Entry 7NI6 (electron microscopy, 2.80 A resolution); this record covers chains A and B.

# Chain A (and B)
Protein: Serine-protein kinase ATM
Organism: Homo sapiens
Notes: EC 2.7.11.1; chain B of this document is another copy of the same molecule, construct and numbering; everything in this record applies to it too
Reference sequence: Q13315 (ATM_HUMAN); numbering as in UniProt (aligned over 1-3056)
Amino-acid sequence (3086 residues; row label = number of the first residue in the row; numbers below 1 keep their minus sign (Met-29 is residue -29)):
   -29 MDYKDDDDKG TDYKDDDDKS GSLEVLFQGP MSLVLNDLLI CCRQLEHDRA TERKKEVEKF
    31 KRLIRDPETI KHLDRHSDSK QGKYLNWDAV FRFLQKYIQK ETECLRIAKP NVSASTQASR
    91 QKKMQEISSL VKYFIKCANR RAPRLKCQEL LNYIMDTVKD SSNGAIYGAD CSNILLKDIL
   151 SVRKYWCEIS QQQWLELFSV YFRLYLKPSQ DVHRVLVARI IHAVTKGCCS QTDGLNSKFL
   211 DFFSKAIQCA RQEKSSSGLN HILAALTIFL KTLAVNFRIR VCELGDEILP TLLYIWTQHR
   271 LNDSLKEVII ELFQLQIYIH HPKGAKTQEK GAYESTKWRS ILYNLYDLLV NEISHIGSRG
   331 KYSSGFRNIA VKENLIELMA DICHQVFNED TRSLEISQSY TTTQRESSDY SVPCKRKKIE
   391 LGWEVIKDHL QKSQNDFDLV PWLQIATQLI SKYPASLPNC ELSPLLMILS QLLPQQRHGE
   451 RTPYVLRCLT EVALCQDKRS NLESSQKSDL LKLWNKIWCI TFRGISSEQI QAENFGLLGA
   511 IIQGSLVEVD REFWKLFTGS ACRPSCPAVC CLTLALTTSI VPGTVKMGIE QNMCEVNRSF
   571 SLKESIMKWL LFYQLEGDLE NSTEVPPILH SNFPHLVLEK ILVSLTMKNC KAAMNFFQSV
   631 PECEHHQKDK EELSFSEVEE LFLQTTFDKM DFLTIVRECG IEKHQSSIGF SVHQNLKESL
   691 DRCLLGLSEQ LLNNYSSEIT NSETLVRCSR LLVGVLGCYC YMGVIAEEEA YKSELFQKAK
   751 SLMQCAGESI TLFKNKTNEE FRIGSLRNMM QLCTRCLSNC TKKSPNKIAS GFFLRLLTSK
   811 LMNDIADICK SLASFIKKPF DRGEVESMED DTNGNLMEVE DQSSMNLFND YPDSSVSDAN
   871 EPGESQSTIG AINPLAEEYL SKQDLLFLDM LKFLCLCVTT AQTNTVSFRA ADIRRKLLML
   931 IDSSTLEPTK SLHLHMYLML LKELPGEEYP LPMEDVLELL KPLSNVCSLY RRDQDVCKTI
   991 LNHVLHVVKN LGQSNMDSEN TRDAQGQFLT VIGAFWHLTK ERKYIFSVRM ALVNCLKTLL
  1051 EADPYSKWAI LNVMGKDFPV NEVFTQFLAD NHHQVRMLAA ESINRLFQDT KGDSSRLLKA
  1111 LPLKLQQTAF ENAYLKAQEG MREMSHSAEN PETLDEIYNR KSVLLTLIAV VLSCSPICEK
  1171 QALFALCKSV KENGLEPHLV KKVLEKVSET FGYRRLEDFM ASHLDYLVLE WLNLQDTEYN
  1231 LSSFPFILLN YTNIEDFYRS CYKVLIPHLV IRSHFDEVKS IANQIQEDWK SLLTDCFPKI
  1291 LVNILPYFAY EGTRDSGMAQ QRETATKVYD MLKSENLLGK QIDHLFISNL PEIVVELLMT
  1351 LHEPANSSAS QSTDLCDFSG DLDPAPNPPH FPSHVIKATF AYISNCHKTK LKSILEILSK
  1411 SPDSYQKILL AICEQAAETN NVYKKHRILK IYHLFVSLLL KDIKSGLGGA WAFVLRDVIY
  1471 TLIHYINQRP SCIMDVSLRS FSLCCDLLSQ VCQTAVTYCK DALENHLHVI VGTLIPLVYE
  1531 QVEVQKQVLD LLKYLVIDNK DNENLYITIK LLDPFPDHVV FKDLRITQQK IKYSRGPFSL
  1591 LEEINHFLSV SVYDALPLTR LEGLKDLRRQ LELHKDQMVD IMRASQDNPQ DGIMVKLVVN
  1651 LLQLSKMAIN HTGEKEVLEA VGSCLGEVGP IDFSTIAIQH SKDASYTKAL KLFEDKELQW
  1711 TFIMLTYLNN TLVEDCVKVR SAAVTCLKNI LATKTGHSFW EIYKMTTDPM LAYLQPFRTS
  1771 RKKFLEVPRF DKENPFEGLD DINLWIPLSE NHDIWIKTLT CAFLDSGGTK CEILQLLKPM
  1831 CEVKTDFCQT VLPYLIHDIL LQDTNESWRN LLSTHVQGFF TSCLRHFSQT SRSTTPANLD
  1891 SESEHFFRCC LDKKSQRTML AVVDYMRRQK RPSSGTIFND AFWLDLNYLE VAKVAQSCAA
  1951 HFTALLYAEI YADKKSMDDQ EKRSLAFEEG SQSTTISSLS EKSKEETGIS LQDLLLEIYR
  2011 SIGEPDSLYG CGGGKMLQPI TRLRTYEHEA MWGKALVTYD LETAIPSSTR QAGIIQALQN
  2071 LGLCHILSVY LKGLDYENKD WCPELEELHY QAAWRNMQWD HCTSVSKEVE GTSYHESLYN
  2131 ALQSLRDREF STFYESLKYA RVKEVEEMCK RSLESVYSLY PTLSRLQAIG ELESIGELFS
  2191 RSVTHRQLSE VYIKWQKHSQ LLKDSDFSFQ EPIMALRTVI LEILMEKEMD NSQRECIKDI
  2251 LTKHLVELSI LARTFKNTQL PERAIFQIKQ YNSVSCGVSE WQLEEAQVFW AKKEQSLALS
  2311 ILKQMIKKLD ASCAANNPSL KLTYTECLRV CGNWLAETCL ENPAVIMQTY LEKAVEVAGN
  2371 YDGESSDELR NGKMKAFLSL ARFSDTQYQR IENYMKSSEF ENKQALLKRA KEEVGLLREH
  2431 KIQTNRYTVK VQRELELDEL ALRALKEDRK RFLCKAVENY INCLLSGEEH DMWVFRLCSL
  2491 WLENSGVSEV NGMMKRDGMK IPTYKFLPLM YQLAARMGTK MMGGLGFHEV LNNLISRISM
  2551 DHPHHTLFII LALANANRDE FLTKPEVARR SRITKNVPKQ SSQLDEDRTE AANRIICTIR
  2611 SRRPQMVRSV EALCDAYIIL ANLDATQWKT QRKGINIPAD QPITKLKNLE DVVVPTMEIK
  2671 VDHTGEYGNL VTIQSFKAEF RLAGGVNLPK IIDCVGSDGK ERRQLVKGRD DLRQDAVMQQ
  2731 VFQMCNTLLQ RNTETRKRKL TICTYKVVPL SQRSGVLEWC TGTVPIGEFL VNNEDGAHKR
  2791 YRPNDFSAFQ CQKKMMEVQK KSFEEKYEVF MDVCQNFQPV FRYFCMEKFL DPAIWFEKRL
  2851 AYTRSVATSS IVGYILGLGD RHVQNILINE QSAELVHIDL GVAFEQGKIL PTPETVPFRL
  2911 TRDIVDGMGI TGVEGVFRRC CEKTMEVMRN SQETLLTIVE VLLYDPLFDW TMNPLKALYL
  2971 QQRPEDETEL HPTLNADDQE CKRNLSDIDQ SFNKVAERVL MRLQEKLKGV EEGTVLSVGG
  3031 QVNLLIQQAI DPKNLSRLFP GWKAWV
Unresolved in the structure: -29 to 1515, 1877-1894, 1973-1985, 2087-2091, 2113-2120, 2369-2375, 2420-2441, 2575-2591, 2973-2999 (chain B: -29 to 1515, 1877-1894, 1973-1985, 2087-2091, 2113-2120, 2369-2375, 2420-2441, 2574-2591, 2973-2999)
Construct notes: initiating methionine (-29); expression tag (-28 to 0)
Ion coordination: Zn2+: His1876, His1895, Cys1899, Cys1900; Mg2+: Asn2875 (together with ATP-gamma-S)
Ligand contacts: ATP-gamma-S (AGS; phosphothiophosphoric acid-adenylate ester): Ala2693, Gly2694, Gly2695, Val2696, Pro2699, Leu2715, Lys2717, Tyr2755, Leu2767, Glu2768, Trp2769, Cys2770, Thr2773, Pro2775, Gln2874, Asn2875, Leu2877, Ile2888, Asp2889, Tyr2969

# How chain A and chain B interact
Pairs across the interface (113):
  Met2026(A) with Leu2307(B), hydrophobic
  Leu2027(A) with Lys2279(B); Glu2295(B); Leu2307(B); Ile2311(B), hydrophobic
  Arg2032(A) with Glu2272(B), salt bridge; Phe2299(B); Leu2307(B)
  Tyr2036(A) with Glu2304(B), hydrogen bond
  Lys2044(A) with Lys2302(B), hydrogen bond (side chain-backbone); Glu2304(B), salt bridge
  Leu2046(A) with Leu2073(B), hydrophobic; Ile2076(B), hydrophobic
  Val2047(A) with Leu2073(B), hydrophobic; Gln2269(B); Glu2272(B)
  Thr2048(A) with Glu2272(B)
  Asp2050(A) with Gly2072(B); Leu2073(B); Cys2074(B); His2075(B), hydrogen bond (side chain-backbone); Ile2076(B), hydrogen bond (side chain-backbone); Arg2273(B), salt bridge
  Leu2051(A) with Glu2272(B); Arg2273(B); Phe2276(B)
  Glu2052(A) with Phe2276(B)
  Thr2053(A) with Gln2280(B)
  Arg2060(A) with His2075(B)
  Gly2072(A) with Asp2050(B)
  Leu2073(A) with Leu2046(B), hydrophobic; Val2047(B), hydrophobic; Asp2050(B)
  Cys2074(A) with Asp2050(B), hydrogen bond (backbone-side chain)
  His2075(A) with Asp2050(B), hydrogen bond (backbone-side chain); Arg2060(B); Tyr2080(B), hydrogen bond
  Ile2076(A) with Leu2046(B), hydrophobic; Asp2050(B), hydrogen bond (backbone-side chain)
  Val2079(A) with Tyr2080(B), hydrophobic; Gly2083(B); Leu2084(B), hydrophobic
  Tyr2080(A) with His2075(B); Val2079(B)
  Gly2083(A) with Val2079(B); Gly2083(B)
  Leu2084(A) with Val2079(B)
  Tyr2086(A) with Lys2082(B), hydrogen bond (side chain-backbone); Asp2085(B); Tyr2086(B)
  Gln2269(A) with Val2047(B)
  Glu2272(A) with Arg2032(B), salt bridge; Val2047(B); Thr2048(B); Leu2051(B)
  Arg2273(A) with Asp2050(B), salt bridge; Leu2051(B)
  Phe2276(A) with Leu2051(B); Glu2052(B)
  Phe2299(A) with Arg2032(B)
  Lys2302(A) with Lys2044(B), hydrogen bond (backbone-side chain)
  Glu2304(A) with Tyr2036(B), hydrogen bond; Lys2044(B), salt bridge
  Ser2306(A) with Met2026(B)
  Leu2307(A) with Met2026(B), hydrophobic; Arg2032(B)
  Ser2310(A) with Met2026(B); Leu2027(B)
  Ile2311(A) with Leu2027(B), hydrophobic
  Thr2348(A) with Asn3033(B)
  Cys2349(A) with Asn3033(B); Gln3037(B)
  Leu2350(A) with Asn3033(B)
  Glu2351(A) with Gln3037(B)
  Asn2352(A) with Gln3037(B), hydrogen bond (backbone-side chain); Asp3041(B)
  Ser2408(A) with Arg3008(B), hydrogen bond
  Glu2409(A) with Lys2898(B)
  Asn2412(A) with Arg3008(B), hydrogen bond
  Lys2413(A) with Lys2898(B); Ile2899(B); Leu2900(B); Pro2903(B)
  Leu2416(A) with Ile2899(B), hydrophobic; Met2962(B), hydrophobic
  Leu2417(A) with Pro2901(B), hydrophobic
  Arg2443(A) with Gln2972(B)
  Glu2444(A) with Pro2901(B)
  Ala2451(A) with Phe2813(B), hydrophobic
  Ala2454(A) with Phe2813(B), hydrophobic
  Gln2809(A) with Leu2447(B)
  Lys2810(A) with Leu2450(B)
  Phe2813(A) with Ala2454(B), hydrophobic
  Lys2898(A) with Glu2409(B)
  Ile2899(A) with Asn2412(B); Lys2413(B); Leu2416(B)
  Pro2903(A) with Lys2413(B)
  Met2962(A) with Leu2416(B)
  Gln2972(A) with Arg2443(B)
  Arg3008(A) with Ser2408(B)
  Lys3018(A) with Gly3023(B), hydrogen bond (side chain-backbone)
  Glu3022(A) with Arg2400(B), salt bridge
  Gly3023(A) with Lys3018(B), hydrogen bond (backbone-side chain)
  Asn3033(A) with Thr2348(B); Cys2349(B); Leu2350(B)
  Leu3034(A) with Cys2349(B), hydrophobic
  Gln3037(A) with Cys2349(B); Leu2350(B); Glu2351(B); Asn2352(B), hydrogen bond (side chain-backbone)
  Asp3041(A) with Asn2352(B), hydrogen bond
Other interface residues (no listed pair), chain A (80 interface residues in all): Ile2064, Leu2071, Lys2082, Gln2314, Arg2400, Leu2447, Leu2900, Pro2901, Thr2902, Arg2928, Asn2963, Pro2964, Ala2967, Gln3014, Gly3030
Other interface residues (no listed pair), chain B (87 interface residues in all): Thr2053, Gln2061, Ile2064, Leu2071, Ser2306, Leu2417, Arg2419, Glu2444, Ala2451, Gln2809, Thr2902, Arg2928, Asn2963, Pro2964, Ala2967, Val3005, Gln3014, Val3020, Glu3022, Thr3024, Gly3030, Leu3034

# Summary
80 residues of chain A and 87 residues of chain B are in contact; the contacts include 18 hydrogen bonds and 7
salt bridges. Polar pairs include Arg2032(A)-Glu2272(B), Lys2044(A)-Glu2304(B) and Asp2050(A)-Arg2273(B).
Ligands of chain A: ATP-gamma-S. His1876(A), His1895(A), Cys1899(A) and Cys1900(A) form the Zn2+ site.
Both chains are Serine-protein kinase ATM (Homo sapiens). Entry 7NI6 (Human ATM kinase with bound ATPyS) was
determined by electron microscopy (same publication as 7NI4 and 7NI5).
